PDB entry 6KJC | X-ray diffraction, 2.30 A resolution | chain A

[Chain A]
Molecule: Pc15g00720 protein
From: Penicillium rubens Wisconsin 54-1255
UniProt: B6H6L7 (B6H6L7_PENRW); residues 1-399 here = UniProt positions 1-399
Amino-acid sequence (417 residues; row label = number of the first residue in the row; numbers below 1 keep their minus sign (Met-17 is residue -17)):
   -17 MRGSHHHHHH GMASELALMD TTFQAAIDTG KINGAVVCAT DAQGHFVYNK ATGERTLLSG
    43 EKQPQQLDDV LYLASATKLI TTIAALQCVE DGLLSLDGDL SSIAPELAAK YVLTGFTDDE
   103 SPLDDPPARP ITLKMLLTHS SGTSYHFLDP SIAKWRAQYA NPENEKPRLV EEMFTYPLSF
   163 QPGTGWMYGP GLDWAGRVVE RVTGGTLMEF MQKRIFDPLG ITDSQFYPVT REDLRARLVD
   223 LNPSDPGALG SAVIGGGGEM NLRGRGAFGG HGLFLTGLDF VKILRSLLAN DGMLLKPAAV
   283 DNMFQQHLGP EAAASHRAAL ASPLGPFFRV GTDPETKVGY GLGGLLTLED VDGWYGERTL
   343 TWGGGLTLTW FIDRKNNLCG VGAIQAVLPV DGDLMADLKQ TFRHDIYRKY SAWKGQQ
Not modelled in the structure: -17 to -14
Construct notes: expression tag (-17 to 0)
Swiss-Prot annotation at these positions:
  - active site: Ser57 (Nucleophile), Lys60 (Proton acceptor), Tyr170 (Proton acceptor)
  - mutagenesis: Ser57 (S57A: Abolishes the catalytic activity), Lys60 (K60A/H/Q/R/S: Abolishes the catalytic activity), Asp106 (D106A: Leads to improved solubility and thermostability), Tyr127 (Y127A: Abolishes the catalytic activity), Tyr170 (Y170A/E/F/H: Abolishes the catalytic activity), Trp344 (W344A: Decreases the catalytic activity; W344K: Abolishes the catalytic activity)
From the paper describing this entry:
  - mutagenesis - S57A, Y127A, W344K: abolished catalytic activity on lovastatin
  - mutagenesis - K60A, K60S, D106A, Y127F, W344F: decreased catalytic activity
  - contacts within the chain: Ser57-Lys60 (hydrogen bond), Ser57-Tyr170 (hydrogen bond), Asp131-Ser161 (hydrogen bond)
  - mutagenesis - D106A: increased expression
  - mutagenesis - D106A (Tm change 1 degC): increased stability
  - mutagenesis - D131A: unchanged catalytic activity
  - mutagenesis - D131A: unchanged expression
  - mutagenesis - D131A (Tm change 3 degC): decreased stability
  - catalytic residues: Ser57, Lys60, Tyr170
  - mutagenesis - Q140L: increased catalytic activity on lovastatin (citing earlier work)

[In short]
UniProt lists 3 active-site residues and 6 mutagenesis sites. The paper reports catalytic residues Ser57,
Lys60 and Tyr170; K60A, K60S and D106A, among others, reduce catalytic activity; 10 substitutions were tested
in all.
Chain A is Pc15g00720 protein (Penicillium rubens Wisconsin 54-1255); the structure, lovastatin esterase
PcEST, wild type, was determined by X-ray diffraction together with 6KJD, 6KJE and 6KJF from the same study.
